5UGP - chains A and P of the 4 polymer chains in the assembly; structure by X-ray diffraction, 1.96 A resolution.

Chain A:
Molecule: DNA polymerase beta
Source organism: Homo sapiens
Notes: EC 2.7.7.7, 4.2.99.-
Reference sequence: P06746 (DPOLB_HUMAN); numbering as in UniProt (aligned over 1-335)
Chain sequence (335 residues; each row starts with the number of its first residue):
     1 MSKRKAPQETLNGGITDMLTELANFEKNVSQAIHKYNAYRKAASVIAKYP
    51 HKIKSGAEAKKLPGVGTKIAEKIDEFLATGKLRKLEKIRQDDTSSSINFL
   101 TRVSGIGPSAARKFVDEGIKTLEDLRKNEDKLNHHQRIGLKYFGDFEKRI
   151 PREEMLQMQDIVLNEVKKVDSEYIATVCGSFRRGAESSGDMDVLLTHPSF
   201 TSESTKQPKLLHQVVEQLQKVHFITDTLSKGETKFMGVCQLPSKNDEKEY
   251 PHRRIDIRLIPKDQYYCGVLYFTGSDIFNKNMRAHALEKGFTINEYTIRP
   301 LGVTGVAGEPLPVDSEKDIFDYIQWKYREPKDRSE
Unresolved in the structure: 1-9, 303-305
UniProt features mapped onto this chain:
  - region: Arg-183 to Asp-192 (DNA-binding)
  - active site: Lys-72 (Nucleophile)
  - binding site (K(+)): Lys-60, Leu-62, Val-65, Thr-101, Val-103, Ile-106
  - binding site (Na(+)): Lys-60, Leu-62, Val-65, Thr-101, Val-103, Ile-106
  - binding site (dATP): Arg-149, Ser-180, Arg-183, Gly-189, Asp-190
  - binding site (dCTP): Arg-149, Ser-180, Arg-183, Gly-189, Asp-190
  - binding site (dGTP): Arg-149, Ser-180, Arg-183, Gly-189, Asp-190, Asp-192
  - binding site (dTTP): Arg-149, Ser-180, Arg-183, Gly-189, Asp-190
  - binding site (Mg(2+)): Asp-190, Asp-192, Asp-256
  - modified residue: Lys-72 (N6-acetyllysine), Arg-83 (Omega-N-methylarginine), Arg-152 (Omega-N-methylarginine)
  - cross-link (Glycyl lysine isopeptide (Lys-Gly)): Lys-41 (interchain with G-Cter in ubiquitin), Lys-61 (interchain with G-Cter in ubiquitin), Lys-81 (interchain with G-Cter in ubiquitin)
  - natural variant: Leu-22 (L22P: Found in a gastric cancer sample; uncertain significance), Tyr-39 (Y39C: Found in a gastric cancer sample; uncertain significance), Gly-118 (G118V: Decreased DNA-directed DNA polymerase activity), Arg-137 (R137Q: Decreased function in base-excision repair), Arg-149 (R149I: Decreased DNA-directed DNA polymerase activity), Asp-160 (D160N: Found in a gastric cancer sample; uncertain significance), Cys-239 (C239R: Found in a gastric cancer sample; uncertain significance), Lys-289 (K289M: Found in a colon cancer sample; uncertain significance), Asn-294 (N294D: Found in a gastric cancer sample; uncertain significance), Glu-295 (E295K: Found in a gastric cancer sample; uncertain significance)
  - mutagenesis: Phe-25 (F25W: No effect on 5'-dRP lyase activity. Decreased ssDNA binding), His-34 (H34G: Decreased 5'-dRP lyase activity. Decreased ssDNA binding), Lys-35 (K35A: Decreased 5'-dRP lyase activity. Decreased ssDNA binding. Loss of 5'-dRP lyase activity; when associated with A-68 and A-72. Decreased ssDNA binding; when associated with A-68 and A-72 ...), Tyr-39 (Y39F: No effect on 5'-dRP lyase activity; Y39Q: Abolishes DNA polymerase and 5'-dRP lyase activity), Lys-41 (K41R: Abolishes ubiquitination; when associated with R-61 and R-81), Lys-60 (K60A: Decreased 5'-dRP lyase activity. Decreased ssDNA binding), Lys-61 (K61R: Abolishes ubiquitination; when associated with R-41 and R-81), Lys-68 (K68A: No effect on 5'-dRP lyase activity. Decreased ssDNA binding. Loss of 5'-dRP lyase activity; when associated with A-35 and A-72. Decreased ssDNA binding; when associated with A-35 and A-72 ...), Glu-71 (E71Q: No effect on 5'-dRP lyase activity. No effect on structure shown by circular dichroism. No effect on ssDNA binding), Lys-72 (K72A: Severely reduced 5'-dRP lyase activity. Does not affect ssDNA binding. Loss of 5'-dRP lyase activity; when associated with A-35 and A-68. Decreased ssDNA binding ...), Glu-75 (E75A: Slightly decreased 5'-dRP lyase activity. Decreased ssDNA binding. No effect on structure shown by circular dichroism), Lys-81 (K81R: Abolishes ubiquitination; when associated with R-41 and R-61), 5 further mutagenesis entries in UniProt
Metal / ion sites: Mg2+ site 1: Asp-190, Asp-192, Asp-256 (together with 8CP) (shared with DC10(P) of chain P); Mg2+ site 2: Asp-190, Asp-192 (together with 8CP)
Residues lining bound ligands: 8CP (2'-deoxy-5'-O-[(R)-hydroxy{[(R)-hydroxy(phosphonoamino)phosphoryl]oxy}phosphoryl]cytidine): Arg-149, Gly-179, Ser-180, Arg-183, Ser-188, Gly-189, Asp-190, Asp-192, Tyr-271, Phe-272, Thr-273, Gly-274, Ser-275, Asp-276, Asn-279
From the paper describing this entry:
  - binding site for 8CP: Arg-183

Chain P:
Molecule: 10-nt DNA strand
Sequence (10 nucleotides; row label = number of the first residue in the row):
     1 GCTGATGCGC
Metal / ion sites: Mg2+: DC10 (together with 8CP) (shared with Asp-190(A), Asp-192(A), Asp-256(A) of chain A)

Interface between chain A and chain P:
Residue-residue contacts (17; chain A residue first):
  Val-103(A) / DG9(P)  phosphate contact
  Ser-104(A) / DG9(P)  phosphate contact
  Gly-105(A) / DC8(P)  phosphate contact
  Gly-105(A) / DG9(P)  hydrogen bond to the phosphate
  Ile-106(A) / DG9(P)  phosphate contact
  Gly-107(A) / DC8(P)  hydrogen bond to the phosphate
  Pro-108(A) / DC8(P)  phosphate contact
  Ser-109(A) / DG7(P)  phosphate contact
  Ser-109(A) / DC8(P)  hydrogen bond to the phosphate
  Ala-110(A) / DC8(P)  hydrogen bond to the phosphate
  His-135(A) / DG9(P)  sugar contact
  Asp-192(A) / DC10(P)  phosphate contact
  Met-236(A) / DC10(P)  sugar contact
  Arg-254(A) / DG9(P)  phosphate contact
  Arg-254(A) / DC10(P)  salt bridge to the phosphate
  Asp-256(A) / DC10(P)  phosphate contact
  Tyr-271(A) / DC10(P)  hydrogen bond to the base
Other interface residues (no listed pair), chain A (16 interface residues in all): Asp-190, Phe-272

Overview:
The interface between chain A and chain P involves 16 residues on one side and 4 on the other, with 5 hydrogen
bonds and 1 salt bridge. Polar contacts include Tyr-271(A)/DC10(P), Gly-105(A)/DG9(P) and Gly-107(A)/DC8(P).
Bound to chain A: compound 8CP. From the paper: a binding site for 8CP at Arg-183(A).
Here chain A is DNA polymerase beta (Homo sapiens) and chain P is a 10-nt DNA strand. Entry 5UGP (DNA
polymerase beta complex with a 1nt gap and dCMPPNP) was determined by X-ray diffraction, deposited together
with 5UGN and 5UGO.
